Entry 3LOW (X-ray diffraction, 2.30 A resolution); this record covers chains A and B.

[Chain A (and B)]
Protein: Beta-2-microglobulin
Organism: Homo sapiens
Notes: chain B of this document is another copy of the same molecule, construct and numbering; everything in this record applies to it too
UniProtKB: P61769 (B2MG_HUMAN); residues 1-99 here correspond to UniProt positions 21-119 (UniProt number = residue number + 20)
Sequence (100 residues; numbered 0 to 99; the number before each row is that of its first residue; numbering starts at 0):
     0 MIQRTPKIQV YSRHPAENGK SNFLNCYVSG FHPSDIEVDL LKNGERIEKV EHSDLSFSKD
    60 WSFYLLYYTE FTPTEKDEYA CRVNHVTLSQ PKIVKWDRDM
Differences from the reference sequence: initiating methionine (0)
UniProt features mapped onto this chain:
  - modified residue: Gln2 (Pyrrolidone carboxylic acid)
  - glycosylation: Ile1 (N-linked (Glc) (glycation) isoleucine), Lys19 (N-linked (Glc) (glycation) lysine), Lys41 (N-linked (Glc) (glycation) lysine), Lys48 (N-linked (Glc) (glycation) lysine), Lys58 (N-linked (Glc) (glycation) lysine), Lys91 (N-linked (Glc) (glycation) lysine), Lys94 (N-linked (Glc) (glycation) lysine)

[How chain A and chain B interact]
Pairs across the interface (231; chain A residue first):
  Gln2(A) with Thr86(B)
  Arg3(A) with Asp59(B), salt bridge; His84(B); Thr86(B)
  Thr4(A) with Thr86(B)
  Pro5(A) with His84(B); Thr86(B); Lys91(B)
  Ile7(A) with Val82(B), hydrophobic; Lys91(B); Val93(B), hydrophobic
  Val9(A) with Cys80(B), hydrophobic; Val93(B); Trp95(B)
  Tyr10(A) with Leu65(B); Trp95(B)
  Ser11(A) with Trp95(B)
  Ala15(A) with Trp95(B), hydrophobic
  Asn17(A) with Pro72(B); Thr73(B); Glu74(B), hydrogen bond (side chain-backbone)
  Gly18(A) with Thr71(B); Pro72(B), hydrogen bond (backbone-backbone)
  Lys19(A) with Pro72(B)
  Ser20(A) with Phe70(B); Thr71(B)
  Asn21(A) with Glu69(B); Phe70(B), hydrogen bond (backbone-backbone)
  Phe22(A) with Thr68(B); Phe70(B)
  Leu23(A) with Tyr67(B); Thr68(B), hydrogen bond (backbone-backbone); Phe70(B); Tyr78(B), hydrophobic
  Asn24(A) with Leu65(B); Tyr66(B); Tyr67(B)
  Cys25(A) with Leu64(B); Leu65(B); Tyr66(B), hydrogen bond (backbone-backbone); Cys80(B), disulfide
  Tyr26(A) with Tyr63(B); Leu64(B)
  Val27(A) with Tyr63(B); Leu64(B), hydrogen bond (backbone-backbone)
  Ser28(A) with Phe62(B); Tyr63(B)
  Gly29(A) with Ser61(B); Phe62(B), hydrogen bond (backbone-backbone); Tyr63(B)
  Phe30(A) with Ser61(B); Phe62(B), hydrogen bond (backbone-backbone); His84(B)
  His31(A) with Trp60(B); Phe62(B); His84(B)
  Pro32(A) with His84(B), hydrogen bond (backbone-side chain); Val85(B)
  Ser33(A) with Phe62(B)
  Asp34(A) with His84(B)
  Ile35(A) with Val82(B), hydrophobic; Asn83(B); His84(B)
  Glu36(A) with Arg81(B); Val82(B); Asn83(B), hydrogen bond (backbone-backbone)
  Val37(A) with Leu64(B), hydrophobic; Tyr66(B); Cys80(B), hydrophobic; Arg81(B)
  Asp38(A) with Tyr66(B); Cys80(B); Arg81(B), salt bridge
  Leu39(A) with Tyr66(B); Ala79(B)
  Leu40(A) with Glu77(B); Tyr78(B); Ala79(B), hydrogen bond (backbone-backbone); Arg81(B)
  Lys41(A) with Glu77(B); Tyr78(B)
  Asn42(A) with Lys75(B); Asp76(B), hydrogen bond; Glu77(B), hydrogen bond (side chain-backbone)
  Arg45(A) with Arg81(B)
  Ile46(A) with Tyr78(B), hydrophobic
  Lys48(A) with Thr68(B), hydrogen bond (backbone-side chain); Glu69(B)
  Val49(A) with Tyr66(B); Tyr67(B); Thr68(B)
  Glu50(A) with Tyr67(B); Thr68(B), hydrogen bond (backbone-side chain)
  His51(A) with Tyr66(B); Tyr67(B), hydrogen bond (backbone-backbone)
  Ser52(A) with Leu64(B); Leu65(B); Tyr66(B)
  Asp53(A) with Tyr63(B); Leu64(B); Leu65(B), hydrogen bond (backbone-backbone); Tyr67(B), hydrogen bond
  Leu54(A) with Tyr63(B)
  Ser55(A) with Phe62(B); Tyr63(B), hydrogen bond (backbone-backbone)
  Phe56(A) with Trp60(B), hydrophobic; Ser61(B); Phe62(B), hydrophobic
  Ser57(A) with Asp59(B); Trp60(B); Ser61(B), hydrogen bond (backbone-backbone); Tyr63(B)
  Lys58(A) with Asp59(B); Trp60(B)
  Asp59(A) with Arg3(B), salt bridge; Ser57(B); Lys58(B); Asp59(B), hydrogen bond (backbone-backbone)
  Trp60(A) with His31(B); Phe56(B), hydrophobic; Ser57(B)
  Ser61(A) with Gly29(B); Phe30(B); Phe56(B); Ser57(B), hydrogen bond (backbone-backbone)
  Phe62(A) with Ser28(B); Gly29(B), hydrogen bond (backbone-backbone); Phe30(B), hydrogen bond (backbone-backbone); His31(B); Ser33(B); Ser55(B); Phe56(B), hydrophobic
  Tyr63(A) with Tyr26(B); Val27(B); Ser28(B); Gly29(B); Asp53(B); Leu54(B); Ser55(B), hydrogen bond (backbone-backbone); Ser57(B)
  Leu64(A) with Cys25(B); Tyr26(B); Val27(B), hydrogen bond (backbone-backbone); Asp53(B); Leu54(B)
  Leu65(A) with Tyr10(B); Asn24(B); Cys25(B); His51(B); Ser52(B); Asp53(B), hydrogen bond (backbone-backbone)
  Tyr66(A) with Asn24(B); Cys25(B), hydrogen bond (backbone-backbone); Val37(B); Asp38(B); Leu39(B); Val49(B), hydrophobic; His51(B); Ser52(B)
  Tyr67(A) with Phe22(B), hydrophobic; Leu23(B); Asn24(B); Val49(B); Glu50(B); His51(B), hydrogen bond (backbone-backbone); Asp53(B), hydrogen bond
  Thr68(A) with Phe22(B); Leu23(B), hydrogen bond (backbone-backbone); Lys48(B), hydrogen bond (side chain-backbone); Val49(B); Glu50(B)
  Glu69(A) with Ser20(B), hydrogen bond; Asn21(B); Phe22(B); Lys48(B)
  Phe70(A) with Ser11(B); Ser20(B); Asn21(B), hydrogen bond (backbone-backbone); Phe22(B); Leu23(B)
  Thr71(A) with Gly18(B)
  Pro72(A) with Ala15(B), hydrophobic; Glu16(B); Asn17(B); Gly18(B), hydrogen bond (backbone-backbone); Lys19(B)
  Thr73(A) with Asn17(B)
  Glu74(A) with Asn17(B), hydrogen bond (backbone-side chain)
  Asp76(A) with Lys41(B); Asn42(B), hydrogen bond
  Glu77(A) with Lys41(B); Asn42(B), hydrogen bond (backbone-backbone)
  Tyr78(A) with Leu23(B), hydrophobic; Leu40(B); Lys41(B)
  Ala79(A) with Leu39(B); Leu40(B), hydrogen bond (backbone-backbone)
  Cys80(A) with Val9(B), hydrophobic; Cys25(B), disulfide; Val37(B), hydrophobic; Asp38(B)
  Arg81(A) with Glu36(B); Val37(B); Asp38(B), salt bridge; Leu40(B)
  Val82(A) with Ile7(B), hydrophobic; Val27(B), hydrophobic; Ile35(B), hydrophobic; Glu36(B)
  Asn83(A) with Ile35(B); Glu36(B), hydrogen bond (backbone-backbone)
  His84(A) with Arg3(B); Pro5(B); Phe30(B); His31(B); Pro32(B), hydrogen bond (side chain-backbone); Asp34(B); Ile35(B)
  Val85(A) with Pro32(B)
  Thr86(A) with Gln2(B); Arg3(B); Thr4(B); Pro5(B)
  Leu87(A) with Thr4(B)
  Val93(A) with Ile7(B), hydrophobic; Val9(B)
  Trp95(A) with Val9(B); Tyr10(B); Ser11(B); Ala15(B), hydrophobic; Leu23(B), hydrophobic
Also at the interface, not in a pair above, chain A (84 interface residues in all): Ile1, Glu16, Lys75, Lys91, Ile92, Lys94
Also at the interface, not in a pair above, chain B (86 interface residues in all): Ile1, Arg12, Arg45, Ile46, Leu87, Ile92, Lys94, Asp96
Inter-chain disulfides: Cys25(A)-Cys80(B), Cys80(A)-Cys25(B)

[Summary]
Chain A and chain B form an interface of 84 and 86 residues respectively; the contacts include 2 disulfide
bonds, 41 hydrogen bonds and 4 salt bridges. Among the polar pairs are Arg3(A)-Asp59(B), Asp38(A)-Arg81(B) and
Asn17(A)-Glu74(B).
Both chains are Beta-2-microglobulin (Homo sapiens). Entry 3LOW (Crystal structure of Beta 2 Microglobulin
domain-swapped dimer) was determined by X-ray diffraction, deposited together with 3LOZ.
